Entry 7WSK (X-ray diffraction, 3.30 A resolution); this record covers chains A and B.

# Chain A
Protein: Processed angiotensin-converting enzyme 2
Source organism: Paguma larvata
Reference sequence: Q56NL1 (ACE2_PAGLA); numbering as in UniProt (aligned over 18-617)
Amino-acid sequence (600 residues; each row starts with the number of its first residue):
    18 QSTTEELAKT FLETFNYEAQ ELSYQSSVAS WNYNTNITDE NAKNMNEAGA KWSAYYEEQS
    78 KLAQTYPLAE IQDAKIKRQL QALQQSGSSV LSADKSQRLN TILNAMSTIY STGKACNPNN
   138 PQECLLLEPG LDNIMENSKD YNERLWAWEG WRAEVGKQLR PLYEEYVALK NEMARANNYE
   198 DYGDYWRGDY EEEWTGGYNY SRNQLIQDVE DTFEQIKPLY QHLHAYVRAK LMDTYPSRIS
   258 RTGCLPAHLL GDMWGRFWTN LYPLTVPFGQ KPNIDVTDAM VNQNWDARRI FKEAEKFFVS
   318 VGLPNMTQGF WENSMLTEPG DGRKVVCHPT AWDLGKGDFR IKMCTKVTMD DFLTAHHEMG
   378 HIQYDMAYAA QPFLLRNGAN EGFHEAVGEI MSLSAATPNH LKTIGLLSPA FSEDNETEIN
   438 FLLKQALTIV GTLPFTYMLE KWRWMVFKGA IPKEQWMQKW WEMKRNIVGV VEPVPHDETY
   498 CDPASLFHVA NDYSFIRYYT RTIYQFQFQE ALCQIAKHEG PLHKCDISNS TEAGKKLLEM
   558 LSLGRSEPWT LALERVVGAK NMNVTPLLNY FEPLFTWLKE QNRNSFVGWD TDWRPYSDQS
Not modelled in the structure: 18, 615-617
Cystine bridges: Cys133-Cys141, Cys344-Cys361, Cys530-Cys542
Covalently attached groups: N-acetylglucosamine (NAG) linked to Asn53, Asn216, Asn322, Asn546
Bound ions: Zn2+: His374, His378, Glu402

# Chain B
Protein: Spike protein S1
Source organism: Severe acute respiratory syndrome coronavirus 2
Reference sequence: P0DTC2 (SPIKE_SARS2); residue numbers follow UniProt; this construct covers 319-541
Amino-acid sequence (223 residues; numbered 319 to 541; the number before each row is that of its first residue):
   319 RVQPTESIVR FPNITNLCPF DEVFNATRFA SVYAWNRKRI SNCVADYSVL YNLAPFFTFK
   379 CYGVSPTKLN DLCFTNVYAD SFVIRGDEVR QIAPGQTGNI ADYNYKLPDD FTGCVIAWNS
   439 NKLDSKVSGN YNYLYRLFRK SNLKPFERDI STEIYQAGNK PCNGVAGFNC YFPLRSYSFR
   499 PTYGVGHQPY RVVVLSFELL HAPATVCGPK KSTNLVKNKC VNF
Not modelled in the structure: 319-332, 528-541
Sequence notes: variant Asp339 (Gly in P0DTC2), Leu371 (Ser in P0DTC2), Pro373 (Ser in P0DTC2), Phe375 (Ser in P0DTC2), Asn417 (Lys in P0DTC2), Lys440 (Asn in P0DTC2), Ser446 (Gly in P0DTC2), Asn477 (Ser in P0DTC2), Lys478 (Thr in P0DTC2), Ala484 (Glu in P0DTC2), Arg493 (Gln in P0DTC2), Ser496 (Gly in P0DTC2), Arg498 (Gln in P0DTC2), Tyr501 (Asn in P0DTC2), His505 (Tyr in P0DTC2)
Cystine bridges: Cys336-Cys361, Cys379-Cys432, Cys391-Cys525, Cys480-Cys488
Covalently attached groups: N-acetylglucosamine (NAG) linked to Asn343

# How chain A and chain B interact
Pairs across the interface - 38 pairs, chain A then chain B:
  Ser19(A) - Ala475(B)
  Ser19(A) - Gly476(B)
  Ser19(A) - Asn477(B)  hydrogen bond
  Leu24(A) - Ala475(B)
  Leu24(A) - Gly476(B)
  Leu24(A) - Asn487(B)
  Thr27(A) - Phe456(B)
  Thr27(A) - Tyr489(B)
  Phe28(A) - Tyr489(B)
  Glu30(A) - Leu455(B)
  Glu30(A) - Phe456(B)
  Thr31(A) - Tyr489(B)
  Thr31(A) - Arg493(B)  hydrogen bond
  Tyr34(A) - Tyr453(B)
  Tyr34(A) - Arg493(B)
  Tyr34(A) - Ser494(B)  hydrogen bond (side chain-backbone)
  Glu38(A) - Tyr449(B)  hydrogen bond
  Glu38(A) - Ser496(B)  hydrogen bond
  Glu38(A) - Arg498(B)  salt bridge
  Glu38(A) - Tyr501(B)  hydrogen bond
  Tyr41(A) - Arg498(B)
  Tyr41(A) - Thr500(B)  hydrogen bond
  Tyr41(A) - Tyr501(B)  hydrophobic
  Gln42(A) - Tyr449(B)
  Gln42(A) - Arg498(B)  hydrogen bond
  Thr82(A) - Phe486(B)
  Tyr83(A) - Phe486(B)
  Tyr83(A) - Asn487(B)  hydrogen bond
  Tyr83(A) - Tyr489(B)  hydrogen bond
  Asn330(A) - Thr500(B)
  Lys353(A) - Tyr501(B)
  Lys353(A) - Gly502(B)  hydrogen bond (backbone-backbone)
  Lys353(A) - His505(B)
  Gly354(A) - Gly502(B)
  Gly354(A) - His505(B)
  Asp355(A) - Thr500(B)  hydrogen bond
  Asp355(A) - Gly502(B)
  Arg357(A) - Thr500(B)  hydrogen bond
Interface residues without a listed pair, chain A (19 interface residues in all): Gln37, Leu79
Interface residues without a listed pair, chain B (19 interface residues in all): Tyr473
From the paper, about this interface:
  - pairs named by the authors: Ser19(A)-Asn477(B) (hydrogen bond), Thr31(A)-Arg493(B) (hydrogen bond), Tyr34(A)-Ser494(B) (hydrogen bond), Glu38(A)-Tyr501(B) (hydrogen bond), Glu38(A)-Arg498(B) (hydrogen bond), Glu38(A)-Tyr449(B) (hydrogen bond), Tyr41(A)-Thr500(B) (hydrogen bond), Gln42(A)-Arg498(B) (hydrogen bond), Leu79(A)-Phe486(B) (hydrophobic contact), Tyr83(A)-Asn487(B) (hydrogen bond), Tyr83(A)-Phe486(B) (hydrophobic contact), Arg357(A)-Thr500(B) (hydrogen bond), Tyr449(B)-Gln42(A) (hydrogen bond), Tyr489(B)-Tyr83(A) (hydrogen bond), Ser496(B)-Glu38(A) (hydrogen bond)

# In short
Chain A and chain B each contribute 19 residues to their interface, with 13 hydrogen bonds and 1 salt bridge.
Polar pairs include Glu38(A)-Arg498(B), Ser19(A)-Asn477(B) and Thr31(A)-Arg493(B). The authors report hydrogen
bonds between Ser19(A) and Asn477(B), Thr31(A) and Arg493(B) and Tyr34(A) and Ser494(B) among others;
hydrophobic contacts between Leu79(A) and Phe486(B) and Tyr83(A) and Phe486(B).
Chain A is Processed angiotensin-converting enzyme 2 (Paguma larvata) and chain B is Spike protein S1 (Severe
acute respiratory syndrome coronavirus 2); the structure, Crystal structure of SARS-CoV-2 Omicron spike
receptor-binding domain in complex with civet ACE2, was determined by X-ray diffraction, deposited together
with 7WRH and 7WRI.
